PDB entry 8X0K | electron microscopy, 3.50 A resolution | chains K and L of the 16 polymer chains in the assembly

== Chain K ==
Protein: Spike glycoprotein E1
Source organism: Semliki Forest virus
Reference sequence: A0A0F6PP03 (A0A0F6PP03_SFV); residue numbers follow UniProt; this construct covers 816-1253
Amino-acid sequence (438 residues; row label = number of the first residue in the row):
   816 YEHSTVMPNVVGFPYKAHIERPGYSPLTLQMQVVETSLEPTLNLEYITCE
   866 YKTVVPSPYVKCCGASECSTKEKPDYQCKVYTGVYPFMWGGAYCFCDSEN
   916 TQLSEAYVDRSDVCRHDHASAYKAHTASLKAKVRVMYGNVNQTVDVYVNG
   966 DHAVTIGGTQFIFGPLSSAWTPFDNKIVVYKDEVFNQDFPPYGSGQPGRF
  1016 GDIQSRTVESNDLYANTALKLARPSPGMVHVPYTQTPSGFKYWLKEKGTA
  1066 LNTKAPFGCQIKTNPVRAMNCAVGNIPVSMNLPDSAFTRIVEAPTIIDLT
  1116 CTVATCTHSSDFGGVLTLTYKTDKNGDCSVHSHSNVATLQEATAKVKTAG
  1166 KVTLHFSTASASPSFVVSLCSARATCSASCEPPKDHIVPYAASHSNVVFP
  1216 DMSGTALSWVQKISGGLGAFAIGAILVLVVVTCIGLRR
Disulfides: Cys864-Cys929, Cys877-Cys909, Cys878-Cys911, Cys883-Cys893, Cys1074-Cys1086, Cys1116-Cys1191, Cys1121-Cys1195, Cys1143-Cys1185
Covalent attachments: N-acetylglucosamine (NAG) linked to Asn956

== Chain L ==
Protein: Very low-density lipoprotein receptor
Source organism: Homo sapiens
Reference sequence: P98155 (VLDLR_HUMAN); residues 83-119 here correspond to UniProt positions 113-149 (UniProt number = residue number + 30)
Amino-acid sequence (37 residues; row label = number of the first residue in the row):
    83 CRIHEISCGAHSTQCIPVSWRCDGENDCDSGEDEENC
Disulfides: Cys83-Cys97, Cys90-Cys110, Cys104-Cys119
Metal / ion sites: Ca2+: Trp102, Asp105, Glu107, Asp109, Asp115, Glu116
Swiss-Prot annotation at these positions:
  - region: Glu87 to Asp109 (Microbial infection: Interaction with Semliki virus spike glycoprotein E1)

== How chain K and chain L interact ==
Contacting residue pairs - 11 pairs, chain K then chain L:
  Asn1140(K) - Glu87(L)
  Asn1140(K) - Cys97(L)  hydrogen bond (side chain-backbone)
  Asn1140(K) - Ile98(L)
  Asn1140(K) - Pro99(L)
  Gly1141(K) - Trp102(L)
  Lys1160(K) - Trp102(L)
  Lys1160(K) - Asp105(L)  salt bridge
  Lys1160(K) - Glu107(L)
  Lys1160(K) - Asp109(L)  salt bridge
  Val1161(K) - Trp102(L)
  Lys1162(K) - Trp102(L)
Also at the interface, not in a pair above, chain K (6 interface residues in all): Asp1142

== Overview ==
Chain K and chain L form an interface of 6 and 8 residues respectively, with 1 hydrogen bond and 2 salt
bridges. Polar contacts include Lys1160(K)-Asp105(L), Lys1160(K)-Asp109(L) and Asn1140(K)-Cys97(L).
N-acetylglucosamine is covalently linked to Asn956(K). Trp102(L), Asp105(L), Glu107(L), Asp109(L), Asp115(L)
and Glu116(L) coordinate Ca2+.
Here chain K is Spike glycoprotein E1 (Semliki Forest virus) and chain L is Very low-density lipoprotein
receptor (Homo sapiens). Entry 8X0K (Cryo-EM structure of Semliki Forest virus in complex with its receptor
VLDLR(2-fold)) was determined by electron microscopy.
